PDB entry 1KPS | X-ray diffraction, 2.50 A resolution | chains A and B

== Chain A ==
Molecule: Ubiquitin-like protein SUMO-1 conjugating enzyme
Source organism: Homo sapiens
Notes: EC 6.3.2.19
UniProt: P63279 (UBE2I_HUMAN); numbering as in UniProt (aligned over 1-158)
Chain sequence (159 residues; each row starts with the number of its first residue; numbering starts at 0):
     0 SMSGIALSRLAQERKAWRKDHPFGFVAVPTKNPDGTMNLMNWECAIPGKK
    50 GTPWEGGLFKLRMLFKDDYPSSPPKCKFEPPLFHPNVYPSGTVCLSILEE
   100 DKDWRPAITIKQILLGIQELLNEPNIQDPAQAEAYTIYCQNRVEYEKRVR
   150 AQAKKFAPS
Sequence notes: cloning artifact (0)
Swiss-Prot annotation at these positions:
  - region: R13 to K18 (Interaction with SUMO1)
  - active site: C93 (Glycyl thioester intermediate)
  - site: I4 (Interaction with RANBP2), V25 (Interaction with RANBP2), L57 (Interaction with RANBP2), D100, K101 (Substrate binding)
  - modified residue: S2 (N-acetylserine), K65 (N6-acetyllysine), S71 (Phosphoserine)
  - cross-link (Glycyl lysine isopeptide (Lys-Gly)): K18 (interchain with G-Cter in SUMO2), K48 (interchain with G-Cter in SUMO2), K49 (interchain with G-Cter in SUMO1), K101 (interchain with G-Cter in SUMO2)
  - mutagenesis: R13 to K14 (Impairs binding to SUMO1 and catalytic activity), R17 to K18 (Impairs binding to SUMO1 and catalytic activity), F22 (F22A: Impairs binding to RANBP2), V25 (V25A: Impairs binding to RANBP2), V27 (V27A: Impairs binding to RANBP2), E42 (E42A: Slightly impairs binding to RANBP2), K48 (K48A: Slightly impairs binding to RANBP2), E54 (E54A: Slightly impairs binding to RANBP2), L57 (L57A: Impairs binding to RANBP2), K59 (K59A: Impairs binding to RANBP2), R61 (R61A: Slightly impairs binding to RANBP2), N85 (N85Q: Impairs catalytic activity), 4 further mutagenesis entries in UniProt
What the authors report for this chain:
  - catalytic residues: D127 (proposed by the authors, not directly observed)
  - catalytic residues: C93
  - mutagenesis - C93S: abolished catalytic activity with Ran-GTPase activating protein 1 (chain B)
  - mutagenesis - S89A/T91A, Q139A: unchanged catalytic activity with Ran-GTPase activating protein 1 (chain B)
  - mutagenesis - Y87A, S89A, T91A, D127A, A129C, E132A, Y134A, Y134F, T135A, T135L: decreased catalytic activity with Ran-GTPase activating protein 1 (chain B)
  - mutagenesis - E98A, D100A: increased catalytic activity on p53
  - mutagenesis - E132A: unchanged catalytic activity
  - mutagenesis - E98A, D100A: increased catalytic activity with Ran-GTPase activating protein 1 (chain B)

== Chain B ==
Molecule: Ran-GTPase activating protein 1
Source organism: Mus musculus
UniProt: P46061 (RGP1_MOUSE); residues 420-589 here = UniProt positions 420-589
Chain sequence (171 residues; numbered 419 to 589; the number before each row is that of its first residue):
   419 SNSGEPAPVLSSPTPTDLSTFLSFPSPEKLLRLGPKVSVLIVQQTDTSDP
   469 EKVVSAFLKVASVFRDDASVKTAVLDAIDALMKKAFSCSSFNSNTFLTRL
   519 LIHMGLLKSEDKIKAIPSLHGPLMVLNHVVRQDYFPKALAPLLLAFVTKP
   569 NGALETCSFARHNLLQTLYNI
Disordered / not traced: 419-433
Sequence notes: cloning artifact (419)
What the authors report for this chain:
  - post-translational modification sites: K526 (citing earlier work)
  - mutagenesis - L524A: decreased catalytic activity
  - mutagenesis - L525A, K526A, K526R, E528A: abolished catalytic activity
  - mutagenesis - K526R: unchanged binding to Ubiquitin-like protein SUMO-1 conjugating enzyme (chain A)

== Chain A / chain B interface ==
Residue-residue contacts - 20 pairs, chain A then chain B:
  Y87(A) with S527(B), hydrogen bond (side chain-backbone); E528(B)
  S89(A) with E528(B), hydrogen bond
  T91(A) with E528(B), hydrogen bond
  C93(A) with K526(B), hydrogen bond
  Q126(A) with K567(B), hydrogen bond (backbone-side chain)
  D127(A) with K526(B), hydrogen bond (backbone-side chain)
  P128(A) with K526(B)
  A131(A) with L560(B); F564(B), hydrophobic
  E132(A) with N512(B), hydrogen bond; L560(B)
  Y134(A) with A563(B); F564(B), hydrophobic; K567(B)
  T135(A) with P559(B); L560(B); A563(B)
  Q139(A) with P559(B); L562(B)
Other interface residues (no listed pair), chain A (14 interface residues in all): A129, Q130
Other interface residues (no listed pair), chain B (13 interface residues in all): T516, L525, N569
Interface features reported in the paper:
  - residue pairs: Y87(A)-K526(B), Y87(A)-S527(B), Y87(A)-E528(B), S89(A)-E528(B) (hydrogen bond), T91(A)-E528(B) (hydrogen bond), C93(A)-K526(B), D127(A)-K526(B), P128(A)-L525(B), P128(A)-K526(B), A129(A)-L525(B), A129(A)-K526(B), Q130(A)-L525(B), A131(A)-F564(B), Y134(A)-F564(B), K567(B)-Q126(A)
  - interface residues, chain B: K526(B)

== Overview ==
The interface between chain A and chain B involves 14 residues on one side and 13 on the other; the contacts
include 7 hydrogen bonds. Polar contacts include Y87(A)-S527(B), S89(A)-E528(B) and T91(A)-E528(B). The paper
describes contacts between Y87(A) and K526(B), Y87(A) and S527(B) and Y87(A) and E528(B) among others;
hydrogen bonds between S89(A) and E528(B) and T91(A) and E528(B). The paper reports catalytic residues D127(A)
and C93(A); Y87A, S89A and T91A of chain A, among others, reduce catalytic activity with Ran-GTPase activating
protein 1 (chain B); 20 substitutions were tested in all.
Chain A is Ubiquitin-like protein SUMO-1 conjugating enzyme (Homo sapiens) and chain B is Ran-GTPase
activating protein 1 (Mus musculus); the structure, Structural Basis for E2-mediated SUMO conjugation revealed
by a complex between ubiquitin conjugating enzyme Ubc9 and ..., was determined by X-ray diffraction.
